Entry 5ICF (X-ray diffraction, 1.80 A resolution); this record covers chain A.

== Chain A ==
Name: (S)-norcoclaurine 6-O-methyltransferase
Source organism: Thalictrum flavum subsp. glaucum
Notes: EC 2.1.1.128
Reference sequence: Q5C9L7 (Q5C9L7_THLFG); residue numbers follow UniProt; this construct covers 3-350
Chain sequence (352 residues; each row starts with the number of its first residue; numbers below 1 keep their minus sign (Gly-1 is residue -1)):
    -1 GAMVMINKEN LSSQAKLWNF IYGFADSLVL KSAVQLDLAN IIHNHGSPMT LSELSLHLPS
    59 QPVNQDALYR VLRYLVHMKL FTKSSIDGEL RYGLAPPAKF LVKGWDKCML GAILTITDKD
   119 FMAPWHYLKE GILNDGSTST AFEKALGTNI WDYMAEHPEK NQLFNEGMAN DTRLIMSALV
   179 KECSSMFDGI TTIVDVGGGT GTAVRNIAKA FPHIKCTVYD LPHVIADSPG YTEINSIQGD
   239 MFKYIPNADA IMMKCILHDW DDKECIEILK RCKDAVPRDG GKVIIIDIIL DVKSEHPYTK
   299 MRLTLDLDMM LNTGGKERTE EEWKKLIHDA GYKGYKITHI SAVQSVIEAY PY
Sequence notes: expression tag (-1 to 2)
UniProt features mapped onto this chain:
  - active site: His256 (Proton acceptor)
  - binding site (S-adenosyl-L-methionine): Met166, Thr170, Gly195, Asp218, Asp238, Met239, Lys252
  - binding site (substrate): Asp169, Cys253 to Asp257, Asp306
Ion coordination: K+ near Thr297 (its only coordinating residue here)
Ligand contacts:
  - S-adenosylhomocysteine (SAH): Trp149, Phe162, Met166, Ala167, Thr170, Gly195, Gly196, Gly197, Asp218, Leu219, Val222, Gly237, Asp238, Met239, Phe240, Lys252, Cys253, Ile254, Asp257, Trp258
  - Sanguinarine (SAU; 13-methyl[1,3]benzodioxolo[5,6-c][1,3]dioxolo[4,5-i]phenanthridin-13-ium): Thr113, Ile114, Phe119, Pro122, Phe140, Ile148, Met152, Phe162, Gly165, Met166, Asp169, Met299, Leu303, Asp306, Asn310, Gln342

== Summary ==
Chain A binds S-adenosylhomocysteine and Sanguinarine. From UniProt: active-site residue His256, 7
S-adenosyl-L-methionine-binding residues and 7 substrate-binding residues.
Chain A is (S)-norcoclaurine 6-O-methyltransferase (Thalictrum flavum subsp. glaucum); the structure, Crystal
structure of (S)-norcoclaurine 6-O-methyltransferase with S-adenosyl-L-homocysteine and sanguinarine, was
determined by X-ray diffraction together with 5ICC, 5ICE and 5ICG from the same study.
